Entry 3RLM (X-ray diffraction, 2.13 A resolution); this record covers chains A and C of the 6 polymer chains in the assembly.

[Chain A]
Protein: Methylamine utilization protein MauG
Organism: Paracoccus denitrificans
Notes: EC 1.-.-.-
Reference sequence: Q51658 (MAUG_PARDP); residues 1-367 here correspond to UniProt positions 21-387 (UniProt number = residue number + 20)
Chain sequence (373 residues; numbered 1 to 373; the number before each row is that of its first residue):
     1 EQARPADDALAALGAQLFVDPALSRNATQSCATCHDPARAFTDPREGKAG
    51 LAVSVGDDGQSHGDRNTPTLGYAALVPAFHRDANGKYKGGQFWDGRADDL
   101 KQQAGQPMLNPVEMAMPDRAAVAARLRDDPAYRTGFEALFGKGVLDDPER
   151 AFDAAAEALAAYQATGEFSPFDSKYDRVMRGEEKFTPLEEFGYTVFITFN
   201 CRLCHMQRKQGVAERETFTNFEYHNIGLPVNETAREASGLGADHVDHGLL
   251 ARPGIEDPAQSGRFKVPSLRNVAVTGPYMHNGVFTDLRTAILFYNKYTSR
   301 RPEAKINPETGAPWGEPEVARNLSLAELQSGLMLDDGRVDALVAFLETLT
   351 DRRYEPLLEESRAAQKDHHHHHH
Disordered / not traced: 1-5, 360-373
Sequence notes: engineered mutation F199 (Trp219 in Q51658); expression tag (368-373)
Bound ions: heme c Fe site 1 near H35 (its only coordinating residue here); Ca2+: N66, T275, P277; heme c Fe site 2: H205, Y294
Ligand contacts:
  - heme c (HEC), molecule 1: Q29, S30, C31, C34, H35, R45, S54, V55, G56, R65, N66, T67, P68, T69, L70, Q91, F92, W93, D94, R96, L100, Q103, A104, P107, M108, E113, M114, L159, Q163, K265
  - heme c (HEC), molecule 2: W93, F196, N200, C201, C204, H205, H224, I226, L228, F264, K265, V266, P267, S268, L269, V272, Y278, M279, H280, L287, A290, I291, Y294, S324, E327, L328, L334, L342, L346
UniProt features mapped onto this chain:
  - binding site (heme c): C31, C34, H35, C201, C204, H205, H280
What the authors report for this chain:
  - mutagenesis - W199F: abolished catalytic activity
  - mutagenesis - W199F: abolished catalytic activity on preMADH
  - mutagenesis - W199F (approximately 10%): decreased catalytic activity on quinol MADH

[Chain C]
Protein: Methylamine dehydrogenase light chain
Organism: Paracoccus denitrificans
Notes: EC 1.4.99.3
Reference sequence: A1BBA0 (A1BBA0_PARDP); residues 1-131 here correspond to UniProt positions 58-188 (UniProt number = residue number + 57)
Chain sequence (137 residues; numbered 1 to 137; the number before each row is that of its first residue):
     1 ADAPAGTDPRAKWVPQDNDIQACDYWRHCSIDGNICDCSGGSLTNCPPGT
    51 KLATASWVASCYNPTDGQSYLIAYRDCCGYNVSGRCPCLNTEGELPVYRP
   101 EFANDIIWCFGAEDDAMTYHCTISPIVGKASHHHHHH
Disordered / not traced: 1-6
Sequence notes: expression tag (132-137)
Modified residues: W57 (7-hydroxy-l-tryptophan; 0AF)
Disulfides: C23-C88, C29-C61, C36-C121, C38-C86, C46-C77, C78-C109

[Chain A / chain C interface]
Residue-residue contacts - 32 pairs, chain A then chain C:
  M179(A) - K129(C)
  E190(A) - H132(C)  salt bridge
  E190(A) - H133(C)  hydrogen bond (side chain-backbone)
  F191(A) - E101(C)
  Y193(A) - L71(C)  hydrophobic
  T194(A) - V58(C)
  T194(A) - E101(C)
  T194(A) - F102(C)
  T194(A) - H132(C)
  I197(A) - S56(C)
  I197(A) - L71(C)  hydrophobic
  T198(A) - A55(C)
  T198(A) - S56(C)  hydrogen bond (backbone-backbone)
  T198(A) - V58(C)
  T198(A) - E101(C)
  F199(A) - E101(C)
  R202(A) - T54(C)  hydrogen bond (side chain-backbone)
  R202(A) - S56(C)
  R202(A) - R75(C)
  L203(A) - T54(C)
  L203(A) - R75(C)
  Q210(A) - T44(C)
  Q210(A) - I126(C)
  G211(A) - I126(C)  hydrogen bond (backbone-backbone)
  G211(A) - V127(C)
  G211(A) - G128(C)
  V212(A) - Y70(C)  hydrophobic
  V212(A) - G128(C)
  S330(A) - F110(C)
  S330(A) - G111(C)
  R338(A) - P100(C)
  R338(A) - E101(C)  salt bridge
Also at the interface, not in a pair above, chain A (20 interface residues in all): V195, K209, A326, Q329, L332
Also at the interface, not in a pair above, chain C (25 interface residues in all): R27, W108, P125, A130, S131, H134

[Overview]
20 residues of chain A and 25 residues of chain C are in contact, with 4 hydrogen bonds and 2 salt bridges.
Among the polar pairs are E190(A)-H132(C), R338(A)-E101(C) and E190(A)-H133(C). Bound to chain A: heme c. From
the paper: W199F of chain A abolishes catalytic activity; W199F of chain A abolishes catalytic activity on
preMADH.
Chain A is Methylamine utilization protein MauG and chain C is Methylamine dehydrogenase light chain, both
from Paracoccus denitrificans; the structure, Structure of the W199F MauG/pre-Methylamine Dehydrogenase
complex after treatment with hydrogen peroxide, was determined by X-ray diffraction (same publication as 3RMZ
and 3RN0).
